1NLO - chains C and N; structure by solution NMR.

== Chain C ==
Protein: C-src
Organism: Gallus gallus
Notes: EC 2.7.1.112; fragment: sh3 domain
UniProt: P00525 (SRC_AVISR); residues 1-64 here correspond to UniProt positions 77-140 (UniProt number = residue number + 76)
Sequence (64 residues; row label = number of the first residue in the row):
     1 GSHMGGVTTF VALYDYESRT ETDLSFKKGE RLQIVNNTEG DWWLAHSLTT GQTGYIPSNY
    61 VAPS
Not modelled in the structure: 1-8
Sequence notes: conflict S2 (Ala78 in P00525), H3 (Leu79 in P00525), M4 (Ala80 in P00525)

== Chain N ==
Protein: NL1 (MN7-MN2-MN1-plpplp)
Sequence (11 residues; each row starts with the number of its first residue):
    71 XXXXPLPPLP X
Modified / non-standard residues: ACE (acetyl group) at position 71, MN7 (1-carboxy-4-isobutylaminomethylbenzene) at position 72, MN2 (1-carboxyethylaminomethyl-4-aminomethylbenzene) at position 73, MN1 (4-carboxypiperidine) at position 74, NH2 (amino group) at position 81

== How chain C and chain N interact ==
Residue-residue contacts (26; chain C residue first):
  Y14(C) - L79(N)
  Y14(C) - P80(N)
  Y16(C) - P77(N)
  R19(C) - MN7_72(N)
  T20(C) - MN7_72(N)
  T22(C) - MN7_72(N)
  T22(C) - MN2_73(N)
  D23(C) - MN7_72(N)
  D23(C) - MN2_73(N)
  E39(C) - MN2_73(N)
  D41(C) - L76(N)
  W42(C) - MN7_72(N)
  W42(C) - MN2_73(N)
  W42(C) - MN1_74(N)
  W42(C) - L76(N)
  Y55(C) - MN2_73(N)
  P57(C) - L76(N)
  P57(C) - P77(N)
  S58(C) - L76(N)
  N59(C) - L76(N)
  N59(C) - P77(N)
  N59(C) - L79(N)
  Y60(C) - P77(N)
  Y60(C) - P78(N)
  Y60(C) - L79(N)
  Y60(C) - P80(N)
Other interface residues (no listed pair), chain N (9 interface residues in all): ACE_71

== In short ==
14 residues of chain C face 9 of chain N across their interface.
Here chain C is C-src (Gallus gallus) and chain N is NL1 (MN7-MN2-MN1-plpplp). Entry 1NLO (Structure of signal
transduction protein, NMR, minimized average structure) was determined by solution NMR, deposited together
with 1NLP.
